Entry 3HJW (X-ray diffraction, 2.35 A resolution); this record covers chains A and D of the 5 polymer chains in the assembly.

[Chain A]
Name: Pseudouridine synthase Cbf5
Organism: Pyrococcus furiosus
Notes: EC 5.4.99.-
UniProt: Q7LWY0 (TRUB_PYRFU); residues 11-337 here correspond to UniProt positions 8-334 (UniProt number = residue number - 3)
Sequence (327 residues; numbered 11 to 337; the number before each row is that of its first residue):
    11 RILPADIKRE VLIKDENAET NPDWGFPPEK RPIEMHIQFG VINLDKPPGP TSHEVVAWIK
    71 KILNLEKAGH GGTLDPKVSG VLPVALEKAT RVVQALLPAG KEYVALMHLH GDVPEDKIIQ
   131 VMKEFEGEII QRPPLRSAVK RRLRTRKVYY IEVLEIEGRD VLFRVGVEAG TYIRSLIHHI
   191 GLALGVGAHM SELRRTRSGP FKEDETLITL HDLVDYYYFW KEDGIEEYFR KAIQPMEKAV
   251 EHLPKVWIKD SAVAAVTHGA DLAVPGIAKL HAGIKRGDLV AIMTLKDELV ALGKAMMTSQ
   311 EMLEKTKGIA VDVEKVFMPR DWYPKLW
Swiss-Prot annotation at these positions:
  - active site: Asp85 (Nucleophile)
Metal / ion sites: K+: Tyr113, Thr181 (shared with 1 residue of chain E)

[Chain D]
Molecule: 58-nt RNA strand
Sequence (58 nucleotides; each row starts with the number of its first residue):
     1 GGGCCACGGA AACCGCGCGC GGUGAUCAAU GAGCCGCGUU CGCUCCCGUG GCCCACAA

[Interface between chain A and chain D]
Residue-residue contacts (77):
  Gly59(A) with C18(D), sugar contact
  Pro60(A) with C18(D), sugar contact
  Thr61(A) with U40(D), hydrogen bond to the base
  His63(A) with U40(D), base contact; C41(D), stacking on the base
  Glu64(A) with G17(D), hydrogen bond to the base; U39(D), hydrogen bond to the sugar; U40(D), sugar contact
  Val66(A) with C41(D), sugar contact
  Ala67(A) with U40(D), sugar contact
  Lys70(A) with C41(D), phosphate contact; G42(D), salt bridge to the phosphate
  Lys77(A) with G42(D), phosphate contact; C43(D), salt bridge to the phosphate
  Ala78(A) with C41(D), hydrogen bond to the sugar; G42(D), phosphate contact
  Gly79(A) with C41(D), sugar contact; G42(D), sugar contact
  His80(A) with C41(D), hydrogen bond to the base
  Thr100(A) with G42(D), phosphate contact; C43(D), phosphate contact
  Arg101(A) with C5(D), salt bridge to the phosphate; A6(D), salt bridge to the phosphate; C43(D), phosphate contact; U44(D), phosphate contact
  Val103(A) with G42(D), sugar contact; C43(D), sugar contact
  Gln104(A) with C43(D), hydrogen bond to the phosphate; U44(D), hydrogen bond to the phosphate
  Leu107(A) with G42(D), base contact
  Arg146(A) with C16(D), base contact
  Lys259(A) with A57(D), sugar contact; A58(D), salt bridge to the phosphate
  Ser261(A) with A57(D), hydrogen bond to the sugar; A58(D), hydrogen bond to the phosphate
  Ala262(A) with A57(D), sugar contact
  Ala265(A) with A55(D), sugar contact; A57(D), base contact
  Thr267(A) with C4(D), sugar contact
  His268(A) with G3(D), hydrogen bond to the base; C52(D), sugar contact; C53(D), sugar contact; A55(D), hydrogen bond to the base
  Gly269(A) with G3(D), hydrogen bond to the sugar; C4(D), sugar contact; A55(D), base contact
  Ala270(A) with A55(D), base contact; A57(D), base contact
  Asp271(A) with A57(D), hydrogen bond to the base
  Leu272(A) with A57(D), base contact
  Ala273(A) with C56(D), sugar contact; A57(D), hydrogen bond to the base
  Pro275(A) with C56(D), phosphate contact; A57(D), sugar contact; A58(D), phosphate contact
  Gly276(A) with A57(D), hydrogen bond to the base
  Lys317(A) with C56(D), base contact
  Gly318(A) with C56(D), hydrogen bond to the base
  Ile319(A) with C56(D), base contact
  Val323(A) with C4(D), sugar contact
  Glu324(A) with C4(D), phosphate contact; C5(D), phosphate contact
  Lys325(A) with C5(D), phosphate contact; U44(D), salt bridge to the phosphate; C45(D), salt bridge to the phosphate
  Val326(A) with C4(D), sugar contact; C5(D), hydrogen bond to the phosphate
  Arg330(A) with C4(D), hydrogen bond to the base; C5(D), sugar contact; G51(D), base contact; C52(D), hydrogen bond to the base
  Lys335(A) with C53(D), salt bridge to the phosphate
  Leu336(A) with A58(D), base contact
  Trp337(A) with C53(D), phosphate contact; C54(D), hydrogen bond to the phosphate; A55(D), sugar contact; A58(D), base contact
Other interface residues (no listed pair), chain A (44 interface residues in all): Glu76, Pro86

[Summary]
44 residues of chain A and 22 residues of chain D are in contact; the contacts include 20 hydrogen bonds, 8
salt bridges and 1 aromatic stacking contact. Polar contacts include Thr61(A)-U40(D), Glu64(A)-G17(D) and
His80(A)-C41(D). From UniProt: active-site residue Asp85(A) on chain A.
Here chain A is Pseudouridine synthase Cbf5 (Pyrococcus furiosus) and chain D is a 58-nt RNA strand. Entry
3HJW (Structure of a functional ribonucleoprotein pseudouridine synthase bound to a substrate RNA) was
determined by X-ray diffraction, deposited together with 3HJY.
